7DOH - chains L and H of the 3 polymer chains in the assembly; structure by X-ray diffraction, 1.45 A resolution.

== Chain L ==
Protein: GD-26 Fab L-chain
Organism: Mus musculus
Notes: antibody fragment or engineered binder
Chain sequence (219 residues; numbered 1 to 219; the number before each row is that of its first residue):
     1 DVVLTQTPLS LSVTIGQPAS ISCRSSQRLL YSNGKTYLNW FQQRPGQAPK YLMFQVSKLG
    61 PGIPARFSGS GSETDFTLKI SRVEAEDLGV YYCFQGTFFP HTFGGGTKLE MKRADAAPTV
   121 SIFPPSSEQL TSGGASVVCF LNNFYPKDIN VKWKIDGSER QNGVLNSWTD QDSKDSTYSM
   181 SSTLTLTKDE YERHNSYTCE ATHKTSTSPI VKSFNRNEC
Not modelled in the structure: 219
Disulfides: Cys23-Cys93, Cys139-Cys199

== Chain H ==
Protein: GD-26 Fab H-chain
Organism: Mus musculus
Notes: antibody fragment or engineered binder
Chain sequence (227 residues; each row starts with the number of its first residue):
     1 QVQLRQSGPE LVKPGASVKM SCRASGYTFT NYNIHWVRQR PGQGLEWIGW IYPVDGTTKY
    61 NEKFKDKTTL TSDKSSSTAY MSLSGLTSED SAIYFCARGL DNWGQGTSVT VSSAKTTAPS
   121 VYPLAPVCGD TTGSSVTLGC LVKGYFPEPV TLTWNSGSLS SGVHTFPAVL QSDLYTLSSS
   181 VTVTSSTWPS QSITCNVAHP ASSTKVDKKI EPRGPTIKPG SHHHHHH
Not modelled in the structure: 129-132, 215-227
Disulfides: Cys22-Cys96, Cys140-Cys195

== Interface between chain L and chain H ==
Pairs across the interface (66):
  Phe41(L) - Leu100(H)
  Phe41(L) - Trp103(H)
  Gln43(L) - Gln39(H)  hydrogen bond
  Gln43(L) - Phe95(H)
  Ala48(L) - Phe95(H)  hydrophobic
  Ala48(L) - Gly104(H)
  Pro49(L) - Leu45(H)  hydrophobic
  Pro49(L) - Phe95(H)
  Pro49(L) - Trp103(H)
  Tyr51(L) - Leu100(H)
  Tyr51(L) - Asp101(H)
  Tyr92(L) - Gln39(H)  hydrogen bond
  Tyr92(L) - Gln43(H)
  Tyr92(L) - Gly44(H)
  Tyr92(L) - Leu45(H)  hydrophobic
  Phe94(L) - Leu100(H)  hydrophobic
  Phe99(L) - Trp47(H)  hydrophobic
  Phe99(L) - Lys59(H)
  Pro100(L) - Trp47(H)  hydrophobic
  Pro100(L) - Asn61(H)
  His101(L) - Trp47(H)
  Phe103(L) - Leu45(H)
  Phe103(L) - Trp47(H)
  Ser121(L) - Thr137(H)
  Ile122(L) - Val127(H)
  Phe123(L) - Leu124(H)
  Phe123(L) - Ala125(H)
  Phe123(L) - Thr137(H)
  Pro124(L) - Val127(H)
  Pro124(L) - Arg213(H)  hydrogen bond (backbone-side chain)
  Pro125(L) - Arg213(H)  hydrogen bond (backbone-side chain)
  Ser126(L) - Tyr122(H)
  Ser126(L) - Pro123(H)
  Glu128(L) - Val121(H)
  Glu128(L) - Lys208(H)  salt bridge
  Gln129(L) - Tyr122(H)
  Gln129(L) - Lys143(H)
  Ser136(L) - Leu141(H)
  Ser136(L) - Lys143(H)
  Val138(L) - Leu124(H)  hydrophobic
  Phe140(L) - Gly139(H)
  Phe140(L) - Phe166(H)  hydrophobic
  Phe140(L) - Ser178(H)
  Phe140(L) - Ser179(H)
  Phe140(L) - Ser180(H)
  Asn142(L) - His164(H)
  Asn142(L) - Phe166(H)
  Asn142(L) - Ser180(H)  hydrogen bond
  Asn143(L) - His164(H)  hydrogen bond
  Val164(L) - Gln171(H)  hydrogen bond (backbone-side chain)
  Leu165(L) - Val169(H)  hydrophobic
  Leu165(L) - Gln171(H)
  Leu165(L) - Thr176(H)
  Asn166(L) - Val169(H)
  Ser167(L) - Phe166(H)
  Ser167(L) - Pro167(H)  hydrogen bond (side chain-backbone)
  Ser167(L) - Val169(H)
  Trp168(L) - Pro167(H)
  Thr169(L) - Phe166(H)
  Ser179(L) - His164(H)  hydrogen bond
  Ser179(L) - Phe166(H)
  Met180(L) - Phe166(H)
  Ser181(L) - Phe166(H)
  Ser181(L) - Ser178(H)  hydrogen bond
  Thr185(L) - Lys143(H)
  Phe214(L) - Val127(H)  hydrophobic
Other interface residues (no listed pair), chain L (37 interface residues in all): Gln47, Thr183
Other interface residues (no listed pair), chain H (40 interface residues in all): Val37, Glu46, Trp50, Gln105, Pro126, Leu138, Thr165

== Overview ==
37 residues of chain L and 40 residues of chain H are in contact, with 10 hydrogen bonds and 1 salt bridge.
Polar contacts include Glu128(L)-Lys208(H), Gln43(L)-Gln39(H) and Tyr92(L)-Gln39(H).
Chain L is GD-26 Fab L-chain and chain H is GD-26 Fab H-chain, both from Mus musculus; the structure, Crystal
Structure of GD-26 Fab in Complex with TD Peptide from Haloarcula Marismortui Bacteriorhodopsin I, was
determined by X-ray diffraction.
